2ZZD - chains B and H of the 12 polymer chains in the assembly; structure by X-ray diffraction, 1.78 A resolution.

== Chain B (and H) ==
Molecule: Thiocyanate hydrolase subunit beta
Organism: Thiobacillus thioparus
Notes: EC 3.5.5.8; chain H of this document is another copy of the same molecule, construct and numbering; everything in this record applies to it too
Reference sequence: O66186 (SCNB_THITI); residues 1-157 here = UniProt positions 1-157
Amino-acid sequence (157 residues; row label = number of the first residue in the row):
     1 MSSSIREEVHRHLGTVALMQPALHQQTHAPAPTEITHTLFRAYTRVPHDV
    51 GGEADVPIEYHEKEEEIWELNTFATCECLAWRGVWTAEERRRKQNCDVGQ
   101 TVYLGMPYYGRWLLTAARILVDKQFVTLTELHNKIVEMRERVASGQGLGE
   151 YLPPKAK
Not modelled in the structure: 1-2, 156-157 (chain H: 1)
Residues lining bound ligands: beta-D-fructofuranose (FRU): His10, Arg11, Leu13, Gly14

== Interface between chain B and chain H ==
Pairs across the interface (25):
  Gln20(B) - Gln26(H)
  Gln20(B) - Thr27(H)  hydrogen bond (side chain-backbone)
  Gln20(B) - His28(H)
  Pro21(B) - Gln26(H)
  Pro21(B) - Thr27(H)  hydrogen bond (backbone-backbone)
  Ala22(B) - His24(H)
  Ala22(B) - Gln25(H)
  Ala22(B) - Gln26(H)
  Leu23(B) - Leu23(H)
  Leu23(B) - His24(H)
  Leu23(B) - Gln25(H)  hydrogen bond (backbone-backbone)
  Leu23(B) - Thr27(H)
  Leu23(B) - Tyr43(H)
  His24(B) - Ala22(H)
  His24(B) - His24(H)  hydrogen bond
  Gln25(B) - Ala22(H)
  Gln25(B) - Leu23(H)  hydrogen bond (backbone-backbone)
  Gln26(B) - Gln20(H)
  Gln26(B) - Pro21(H)
  Gln26(B) - Ala22(H)
  Thr27(B) - Gln20(H)  hydrogen bond (backbone-side chain)
  Thr27(B) - Pro21(H)  hydrogen bond (backbone-backbone)
  Thr27(B) - Leu23(H)
  His28(B) - Gln20(H)  hydrogen bond
  Tyr43(B) - Leu23(H)
Also at the interface, not in a pair above, chain B (11 interface residues in all): Leu39
Also at the interface, not in a pair above, chain H (11 interface residues in all): Leu39

== Overview ==
Chain B and chain H each contribute 11 residues to their interface, with 8 hydrogen bonds. Polar pairs include
Gln20(B)-Thr27(H), His24(B)-His24(H) and His28(B)-Gln20(H). Chain B binds beta-D-fructofuranose.
Both chains are Thiocyanate hydrolase subunit beta (Thiobacillus thioparus). Entry 2ZZD (Recombinant
thiocyanate hydrolase, air-oxidized form of holo-enzyme) was determined by X-ray diffraction together with
2DXB and 2DXC from the same study.
